9MSH - chains I and U of the 8 polymer chains in the assembly; structure by electron microscopy, 2.80 A resolution.

Chain I:
Protein: DNA-directed RNA polymerase subunit beta
From: Escherichia coli
Notes: EC 2.7.7.6
UniProt: P0A8V2 (RPOB_ECOLI); residue numbers follow UniProt; this construct covers 1-1342
Chain sequence (1342 residues; numbered 1 to 1342; the number before each row is that of its first residue):
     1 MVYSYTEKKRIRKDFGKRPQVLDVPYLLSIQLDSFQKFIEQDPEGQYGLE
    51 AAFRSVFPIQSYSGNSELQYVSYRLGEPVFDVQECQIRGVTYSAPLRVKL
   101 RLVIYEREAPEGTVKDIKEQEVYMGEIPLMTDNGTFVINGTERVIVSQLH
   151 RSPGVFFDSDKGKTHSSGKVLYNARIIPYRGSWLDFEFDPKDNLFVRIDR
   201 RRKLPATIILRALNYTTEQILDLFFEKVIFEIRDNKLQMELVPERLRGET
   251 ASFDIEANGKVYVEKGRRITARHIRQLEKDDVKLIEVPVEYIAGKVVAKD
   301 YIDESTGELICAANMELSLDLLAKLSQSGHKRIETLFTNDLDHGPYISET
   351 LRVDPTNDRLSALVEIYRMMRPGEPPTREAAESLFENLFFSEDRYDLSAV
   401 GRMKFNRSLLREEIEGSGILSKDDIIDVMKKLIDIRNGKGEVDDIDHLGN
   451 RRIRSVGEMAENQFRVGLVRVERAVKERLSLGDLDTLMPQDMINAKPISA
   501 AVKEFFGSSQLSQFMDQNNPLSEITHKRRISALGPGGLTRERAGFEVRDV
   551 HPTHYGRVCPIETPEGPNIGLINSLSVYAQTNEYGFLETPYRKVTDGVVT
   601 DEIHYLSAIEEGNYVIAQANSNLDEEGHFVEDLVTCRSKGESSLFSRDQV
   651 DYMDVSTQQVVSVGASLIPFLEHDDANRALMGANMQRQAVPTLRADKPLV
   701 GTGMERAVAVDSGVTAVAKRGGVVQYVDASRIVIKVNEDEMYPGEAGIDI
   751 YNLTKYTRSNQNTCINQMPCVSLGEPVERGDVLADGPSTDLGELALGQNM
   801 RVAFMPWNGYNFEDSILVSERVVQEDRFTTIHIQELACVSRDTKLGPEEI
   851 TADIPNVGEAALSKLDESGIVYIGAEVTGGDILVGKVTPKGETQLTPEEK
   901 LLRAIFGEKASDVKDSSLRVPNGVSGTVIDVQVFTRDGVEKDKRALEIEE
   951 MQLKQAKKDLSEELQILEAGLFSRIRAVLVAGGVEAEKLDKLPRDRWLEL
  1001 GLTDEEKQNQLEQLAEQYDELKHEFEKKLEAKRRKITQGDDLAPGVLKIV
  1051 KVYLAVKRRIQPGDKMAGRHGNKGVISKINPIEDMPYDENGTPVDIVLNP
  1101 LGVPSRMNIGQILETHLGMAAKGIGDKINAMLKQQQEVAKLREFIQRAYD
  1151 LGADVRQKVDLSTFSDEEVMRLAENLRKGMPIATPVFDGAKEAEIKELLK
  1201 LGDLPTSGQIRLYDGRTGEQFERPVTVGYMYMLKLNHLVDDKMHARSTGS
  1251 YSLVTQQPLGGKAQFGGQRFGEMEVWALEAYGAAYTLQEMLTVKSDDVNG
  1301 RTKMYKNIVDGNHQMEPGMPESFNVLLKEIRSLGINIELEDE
Disordered / not traced: 1, 1342
Ligand contacts: pyrophosphate (POP): Arg-678, Ser-1105, Arg-1106
Swiss-Prot annotation at these positions:
  - modified residue (N6-acetyllysine): Lys-1022, Lys-1200
  - mutagenesis: Ile-561 (I561S: Resistant to antibiotics salinamide A and B), Ile-569 (I569S: Resistant to antibiotics salinamide A and B), Ala-665 (A665E: Resistant to antibiotics salinamide A and B), Asp-675 (D675A/G: Resistant to antibiotics salinamide A and B), Asn-677 (N677H/K: Resistant to antibiotics salinamide A and B), Leu-680 (L680M: Resistant to antibiotics salinamide A and B), Glu-813 (E813K: Disrupts the enzyme's active center)

Chain U:
Molecule: dhsU (-60 to +30) non-template strand
Sequence (90 nucleotides; each row starts with the number of its first residue):
     1 CGCAAGTTCCTTAGAATTTCAGTGTCCAGAAATTGGCACGAAAATTGCAA
    51 TAAATACAACGAACAAAAATGGAGGTAAGAGTATGGGTGG
Disordered / not traced: 1-26, 76-90

Chain I / chain U interface:
Residue-residue contacts (14; chain I residue first):
  Arg-151(I) with DC60(U), hydrogen bond to the base
  Lys-163(I) with DA63(U), salt bridge to the phosphate
  Trp-183(I) with DA59(U), stacking on the base
  Asp-199(I) with DA58(U), base contact; DA59(U), hydrogen bond to the base
  Arg-200(I) with DA59(U), base contact
  Arg-371(I) with DT55(U), hydrogen bond to the base; DA56(U), base contact
  Arg-394(I) with DA56(U), salt bridge to the phosphate
  Arg-473(I) with DT55(U), hydrogen bond to the phosphate; DA56(U), salt bridge to the phosphate
  Leu-538(I) with DC60(U), base contact
  Arg-542(I) with DC60(U), salt bridge to the phosphate; DG61(U), salt bridge to the phosphate
Interface residues without a listed pair, chain I (11 interface residues in all): Ser-182
Interface residues without a listed pair, chain U (8 interface residues in all): DA62

In short:
The interface between chain I and chain U involves 11 residues on one side and 8 on the other; the contacts
include 4 hydrogen bonds, 5 salt bridges and 1 aromatic stacking contact. Polar pairs include
Arg-151(I)/DC60(U), Asp-199(I)/DA59(U) and Arg-371(I)/DT55(U). Chain I binds pyrophosphate.
Here chain I is DNA-directed RNA polymerase subunit beta (Escherichia coli) and chain U is dhsU (-60 to +30)
non-template strand. Entry 9MSH (de novo SigN RNA polymerase open complex (RPo)) was determined by electron
microscopy, deposited together with 9MSE, 9MSF, 9MSG and 9MSJ.
